PDB entry 5VK2 | X-ray diffraction, 3.20 A resolution | chains a and H of the 12 polymer chains in the assembly

== Chain a ==
Name: Pre-glycoprotein polyprotein GP complex
Source organism: Lassa virus (strain Mouse/Sierra Leone/Josiah/1976)
UniProtKB: P08669 (GLYC_LASSJ); residues 260-423 here = UniProt positions 260-423
Chain sequence (164 residues; numbered 260 to 423; the number before each row is that of its first residue):
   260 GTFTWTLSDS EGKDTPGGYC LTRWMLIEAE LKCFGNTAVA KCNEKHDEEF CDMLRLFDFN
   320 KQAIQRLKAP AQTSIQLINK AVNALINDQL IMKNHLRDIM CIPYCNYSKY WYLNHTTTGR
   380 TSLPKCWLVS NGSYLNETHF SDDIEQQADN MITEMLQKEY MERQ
Disordered / not traced: 329-330, 417-423
Construct notes: engineered mutation Pro-329 (Glu in P08669), Thr-332 (Met in P08669), Cys-360 (Gly in P08669)
Swiss-Prot annotation at these positions:
  - glycosylation (N-linked (GlcNAc...) asparagine): Asn-365, Asn-373, Asn-390, Asn-395
Disulfides: Cys-279/Cys-292, Cys-301/Cys-310, Cys-364/Cys-385
Covalently attached groups: glycan linked to Asn-365, Asn-395; N-acetylglucosamine (NAG) linked to Asn-373, Asn-390

== Chain H ==
Name: Fab 37.7H heavy chain
Source organism: Homo sapiens
Notes: antibody fragment or engineered binder
Chain sequence (229 residues; each row starts with the number of its first residue):
     1 DEVQLVQSGG GLVKAGGSLR LSCAASGFTF STYSMNWIRQ APGKGLEWVA SISSRSGSHI
    61 NYVDSVKGRF TISRDNARDL LYLQMNSLRV DDSALYYCAR DRRSGTSPLP LDVWGQGTTV
   121 TVFSASTKGP SVFPLAPSSK STSGGTAALG CLVKDYFPEP VTVSWNSGAL TSGVHTFPAV
   181 LQSSGLYSLS SVVTVPSSSL GTQTYICNVN HKPSNTKVDK RVEPKSCDK
Disordered / not traced: 1, 139-144, 225-229
Disulfides: Cys-23/Cys-98, Cys-151/Cys-207

== How chain a and chain H interact ==
Residue-residue contacts - 30 pairs, chain a then chain H:
  Arg-356(a) with Gly-105(H), hydrogen bond (side chain-backbone); Thr-106(H)
  Leu-387(a) with Gly-105(H)
  Glu-396(a) with His-59(H), salt bridge
  Thr-397(a) with His-59(H), hydrogen bond; Asn-61(H); Arg-103(H), hydrogen bond (backbone-side chain)
  His-398(a) with Arg-103(H), hydrogen bond; Ser-104(H)
  Phe-399(a) with Arg-103(H); Gly-105(H)
  Ser-400(a) with Ser-53(H); His-59(H); Arg-103(H), hydrogen bond (backbone-backbone)
  Asp-401(a) with Ser-34(H), hydrogen bond; Ser-53(H); Ser-54(H), hydrogen bond; Arg-102(H); Arg-103(H), hydrogen bond (side chain-backbone)
  Asp-402(a) with Arg-103(H); Ser-104(H), hydrogen bond; Gly-105(H), hydrogen bond (side chain-backbone); Thr-106(H)
  Glu-404(a) with Ser-53(H), hydrogen bond; Ser-54(H); Arg-55(H); Ser-56(H), hydrogen bond; Ser-58(H), hydrogen bond
  Gln-405(a) with Arg-55(H)
  Asp-408(a) with Arg-55(H), salt bridge
Interface residues without a listed pair, chain H (14 interface residues in all): Asp-101

== In short ==
Chain a and chain H form an interface of 12 and 14 residues respectively, with 13 hydrogen bonds and 2 salt
bridges. Among the polar pairs are Glu-396(a)/His-59(H), Asp-408(a)/Arg-55(H) and Arg-356(a)/Gly-105(H).
Covalently linked N-acetylglucosamine: at Asn-373(a) and Asn-390(a).
Chain a is Pre-glycoprotein polyprotein GP complex (Lassa virus (strain Mouse/Sierra Leone/Josiah/1976)) and
chain H is Fab 37.7H heavy chain (Homo sapiens); the structure, Structural basis for antibody-mediated
neutralization of Lassa virus, was determined by X-ray diffraction.
